PDB entry 4HOU | X-ray diffraction, 1.95 A resolution | chain A

[Chain A]
Molecule: Interferon-induced protein with tetratricopeptide repeats 1
From: Homo sapiens
Notes: fragment: N-terminal human IFIT1
UniProt: P09914 (IFIT1_HUMAN); residue numbers follow UniProt; this construct covers 7-279
Sequence (273 residues; row label = number of the first residue in the row):
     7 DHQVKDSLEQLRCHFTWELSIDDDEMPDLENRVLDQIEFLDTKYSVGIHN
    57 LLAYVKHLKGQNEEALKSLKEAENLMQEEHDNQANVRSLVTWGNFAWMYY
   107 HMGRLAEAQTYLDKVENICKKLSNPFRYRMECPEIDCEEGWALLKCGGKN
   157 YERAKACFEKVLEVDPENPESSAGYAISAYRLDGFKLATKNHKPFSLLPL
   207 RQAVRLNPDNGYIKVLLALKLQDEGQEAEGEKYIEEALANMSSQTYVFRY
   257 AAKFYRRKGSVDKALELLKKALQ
Disordered / not traced: 7-9, 85-90, 196-197, 279
Modified positions: Mse32, Mse82, Mse104, Mse108, Mse136, Mse247 (selenomethionine; parent Met)
UniProt features mapped onto this chain:
  - binding site (mRNA): W147
  - binding site (RNA): G190, K259
  - mutagenesis: D34 (D34A: Abolishes PPP-RNA-binding), R38 (R38A: Loss of capped RNA-binding; R38M: Abolishes PPP-RNA-binding), Q42 (Q42A: Decreased capped RNA-binding. Decreased translation inhibition of viral RNAs lacking 2'-O-methylation of the 5' cap; Q42E: Reduced PPP-RNA-binding. Decreased capped RNA-binding ...), L46 (L46A: Decreased capped RNA-binding. Decreased translation inhibition of viral RNAs lacking 2'-O-methylation of the 5' cap), T48 (T48A: No effect on capped RNA-binding), W147 (W147F: Decreased capped RNA-binding. Decreased translation inhibition of viral RNAs lacking 2'-O-methylation of the 5' cap; W147M: Loss of capped RNA-binding ...), K151 (K151M: Loss of capped RNA-binding. Loss of translation inhibition of viral RNAs lacking 2'-O-methylation of the 5' cap), Y157 (Y157F: Reduced PPP-RNA-binding. Reduced capped RNA-binding. Loss of capped RNA-binding and decreased translation inhibition of viral RNAs lacking 2'-O-methylation of the 5' cap ...), E176 (E176A: Decreased capped RNA-binding. Decreased translation inhibition of viral RNAs lacking 2'-O-methylation of the 5' cap), R187 (R187A: Loss of capped RNA-binding. Loss of translation inhibition of viral RNAs lacking 2'-O-methylation of the 5' cap; R187H: Abolishes PPP-RNA-binding. Loss of capped RNA-binding ...), N216 (N216A: No effect on capped RNA-binding; N216D: No effect on capped RNA-binding), Y218 (Y218A: Decreased capped RNA-binding. Decreased translation inhibition of viral RNAs lacking 2'-O-methylation of the 5' cap), 1 further mutagenesis entry in UniProt

[In short]
UniProt lists mRNA-binding residue W147, RNA-binding residues G190 and K259 and 13 mutagenesis sites.
Chain A is Interferon-induced protein with tetratricopeptide repeats 1 (Homo sapiens); the structure, Crystal
Structure of N-terminal Human IFIT1, was determined by X-ray diffraction (same publication as 4HOQ, 4HOR, 4HOS
and 4HOT).
